PDB entry 8GSI | X-ray diffraction, 2.02 A resolution | chains A and F of the 3 polymer chains in the assembly

# Chain A
Protein: light chain
Source organism: Homo sapiens
Sequence (214 residues; each row starts with the number of its first residue):
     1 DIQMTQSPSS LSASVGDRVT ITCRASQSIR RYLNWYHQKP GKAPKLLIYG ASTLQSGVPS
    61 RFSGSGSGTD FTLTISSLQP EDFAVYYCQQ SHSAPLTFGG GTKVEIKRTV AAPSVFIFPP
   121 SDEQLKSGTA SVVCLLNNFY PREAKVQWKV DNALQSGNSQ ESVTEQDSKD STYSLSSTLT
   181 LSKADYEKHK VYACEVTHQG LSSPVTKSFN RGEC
Cystine bridges: Cys23-Cys88, Cys134-Cys194

# Chain F
Protein: nanobody
Source organism: Camelus bactrianus
Notes: antibody fragment or engineered binder
Sequence (130 residues; each row starts with the number of its first residue):
     1 MQVQLQESGG GLVQPGGSLR LSCAASGRTI SSYAMSWFRQ APGKEREFVA TARRSGDGAF
    61 YADSVQGRFT VSRDNAKNTV YLQMNSLKPE DTAVYYCAID SDTFYSGSYD YWGQGTQVTV
   121 SSLEHHHHHH
Not modelled in the structure: 1-2, 123-130
Cystine bridges: Cys23-Cys97

# Chain A / chain F interface
Contacting residue pairs (35; chain A residue first):
  Ser12(A) - Phe60(F)
  Lys107(A) - Ala59(F)  hydrogen bond (side chain-backbone)
  Lys107(A) - Phe60(F)
  Thr109(A) - Tyr61(F)
  Thr109(A) - Asp63(F)  hydrogen bond
  Val110(A) - Phe48(F)  hydrophobic
  Val110(A) - Phe60(F)  hydrophobic
  Val110(A) - Tyr61(F)  hydrogen bond (backbone-backbone)
  Tyr140(A) - Phe60(F)
  Pro141(A) - Arg53(F)
  Glu143(A) - Arg53(F)  salt bridge
  Glu143(A) - Phe104(F)
  Glu143(A) - Tyr105(F)
  Ala144(A) - Ser106(F)
  Lys145(A) - Ser106(F)
  Thr197(A) - Ser106(F)  hydrogen bond (side chain-backbone)
  Thr197(A) - Gly107(F)
  His198(A) - Ser106(F)  hydrogen bond (backbone-backbone)
  His198(A) - Gly107(F)
  Gln199(A) - Ala34(F)
  Gln199(A) - Phe38(F)
  Gln199(A) - Phe48(F)
  Gln199(A) - Thr51(F)
  Gln199(A) - Arg53(F)  hydrogen bond
  Gln199(A) - Asp100(F)  hydrogen bond
  Gln199(A) - Tyr105(F)
  Gln199(A) - Ser106(F)
  Gln199(A) - Gly107(F)
  Gln199(A) - Tyr109(F)  hydrogen bond (backbone-side chain)
  Gly200(A) - Phe48(F)
  Leu201(A) - Phe38(F)
  Leu201(A) - Tyr109(F)
  Ser202(A) - Phe38(F)
  Ser202(A) - Arg46(F)
  Ser202(A) - Trp112(F)
Interface residues without a listed pair, chain A (16 interface residues in all): Arg108
Interface residues without a listed pair, chain F (19 interface residues in all): Ala62, Gln66

# In short
The interface between chain A and chain F involves 16 residues on one side and 19 on the other; the contacts
include 8 hydrogen bonds and 1 salt bridge. Among the polar pairs are Glu143(A)-Arg53(F), Lys107(A)-Ala59(F)
and Thr109(A)-Asp63(F).
Here chain A is light chain (Homo sapiens) and chain F is nanobody (Camelus bactrianus). Entry 8GSI (Structure
of the cobolimab Fab) was determined by X-ray diffraction.
